PDB entry 6Z5R | electron microscopy, 2.80 A resolution | chains H and L of the 35 polymer chains in the assembly

# Chain H
Name: H subunit of photosynthetic reaction center complex
Source organism: Rhodopseudomonas palustris (strain ATCC BAA-98 / CGA009)
UniProtKB: A0A4Z9 (A0A4Z9_RHOPA); residue numbers follow UniProt; this construct covers 1-255
Sequence (255 residues; each row starts with the number of its first residue):
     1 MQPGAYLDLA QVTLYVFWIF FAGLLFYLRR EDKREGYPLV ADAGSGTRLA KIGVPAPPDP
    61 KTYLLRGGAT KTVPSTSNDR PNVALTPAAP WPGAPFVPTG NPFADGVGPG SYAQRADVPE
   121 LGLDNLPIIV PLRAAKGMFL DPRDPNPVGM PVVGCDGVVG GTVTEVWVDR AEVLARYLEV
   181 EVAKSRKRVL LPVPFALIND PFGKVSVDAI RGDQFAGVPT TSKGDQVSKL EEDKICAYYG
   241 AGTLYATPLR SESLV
Not modelled in the structure: 248-255
Residues lining bound ligands:
  - 6PL ((4S,7R)-4-hydroxy-N,N,N-trimethyl-9-oxo-7-[(palmitoyloxy)methyl]-3,5,8-trioxa-4-phosphahexacosan-1-aminium 4-oxide), molecule 1: Met1, Pro3, Leu9, Val12, Thr13, Val16, Phe17
  - 6PL, molecule 2: Tyr6, Gln11, Leu14, Tyr15, Trp18, Phe21, Ala22, Leu25

# Chain L
Name: Reaction center protein L chain
Source organism: Rhodopseudomonas palustris (strain ATCC BAA-98 / CGA009)
UniProtKB: O83005 (RCEL_RHOPA); numbering as in UniProt (aligned over 1-277)
Sequence (277 residues; numbered 1 to 277; the number before each row is that of its first residue):
     1 MAMLSFEKKY RVRGGTLIGG DLFDFWVGPF YVGIFGVMTV FFALIGIALI AWNTALGPTW
    61 NLWQISVNPP DAKYGLGFAP LAEGGIWQWV SICATGAFVT WALREVEICR KLGIGFHVPF
   121 AFSFAIFAYV TLVVIRPVLM GSWSYGFPYG IFTHLDWVSN TGYSYGQFHY NPAHMIAITF
   181 FFTTCLALAL HGGLVLSALN PDRGEPVKSP EHENTVFRDL VGYSIGTIGI HRLGLFLALS
   241 AVFFSAVCMI ISGPVLAEGG SWPDWWNWWR NLPIWNP
Not modelled in the structure: 1
Bound ions: Fe ion: His191, His231 (shared with 3 residues of chain M)
Residues lining bound ligands:
  - 6PL ((4S,7R)-4-hydroxy-N,N,N-trimethyl-9-oxo-7-[(palmitoyloxy)methyl]-3,5,8-trioxa-4-phosphahexacosan-1-aminium 4-oxide), molecule 1: Phe25, Trp26, Val27, Gly28, Val40, Ala43, Leu44, Ile47
  - 6PL, molecule 2: Leu44, Ile47, Ala48, Ile50, Ala51, Pro58, Trp60, Asn61, Leu62, Ile65, Tyr149, Gly150, Ile151
  - 6PL, molecule 3: Thr59, Asn61, Leu62, Trp63
  - bacteriochlorophyll a (BCL), molecule 1: Ile47, Tyr129, Leu132, Phe147, Ile151, Phe152, His154, Leu155, Val158
  - bacteriochlorophyll a (BCL), molecule 2: Phe98, Phe122, Ala125, Ile126, Ala128, Tyr129, Leu132, Trp157, Val158, Ser159, Thr161, Gly162, Tyr163, Phe168, His169, His174, Ala177, Ile178, Phe181, Phe182, Val242, Ser245, Ala246, Met249
  - bacteriochlorophyll a (BCL), molecule 3: Val158, Tyr163, Phe182
  - bacteriochlorophyll a (BCL), molecule 4: His169, Met175, Ile178, Thr179, Phe182, Thr183, Leu186, Val221, Tyr223
  - bacteriopheophytin a (BPH), molecule 1: Thr39, Phe42, Ala43, Gly46, Cys93, Ala94, Ala97, Phe98, Trp101, Glu105, Val118, Ala121, Phe122, Phe124, Ala125, Tyr129, Phe147, Pro148, Tyr149, Gly150, Ile151, His154, Phe181, Ala238, Leu239, Val242
  - bacteriopheophytin a (BPH), molecule 2: Phe182, Cys185, Leu186, Ala189, Leu190, Leu220, Val221
  - phosphatidylglycerol (PGT; (1S)-2-{[{[(2R)-2,3-dihydroxypropyl]oxy}(hydroxy)phosphoryl]oxy}-1-[(palmitoyloxy)methyl]ethyl stearate), molecule 1: Leu76, Ser123, Phe124, Phe127, Val138, Leu139
  - phosphatidylglycerol (PGT), molecule 2: Leu139, Ile250, Pro254, Val255
  - ubiquinone-10 (U10), molecule 1: Phe30, Tyr31, Val32, Gly36, Val37, Val40, Trp101, Arg104
  - ubiquinone-10 (U10), molecule 2: Phe78, Trp87, Gln88, Ser91, Ile92, Thr95, Val133, Val134, Trp143
  - ubiquinone-10 (U10), molecule 3: Phe124, Phe180, Thr183, Leu186, Ala187, Leu190, His191, Leu194, Glu213, Asn214, Phe217, Tyr223, Ser224, Ile225, Gly226, Thr227, Ile230, Leu233, Phe236, Leu237, Ser240, Phe243, Phe244
  - ubiquinone-10 (U10), molecule 4: Met175, Thr179, Trp266, Trp268, Trp269
UniProt features mapped onto this chain:
  - binding site ((7R,8Z)-bacteriochlorophyll b): His154, His174
  - binding site (Fe cation): His191, His231
  - binding site (a ubiquinone): Phe217
What the authors report for this chain:
  - binding site for ubiquinone-10: Gln88, Ser91, Trp143, Phe217, Trp269

# Chain H / chain L interface
Pairs across the interface - 55 pairs, chain H then chain L:
  Gly36(H) - Leu4(L)
  Gly36(H) - Ser5(L)  hydrogen bond (backbone-backbone)
  Leu39(H) - Met3(L)
  Leu39(H) - Leu4(L)  hydrophobic
  Val40(H) - Ala2(L)  hydrogen bond (backbone-backbone)
  Val40(H) - Met3(L)  hydrogen bond (backbone-backbone)
  Val40(H) - Leu4(L)
  Val40(H) - Ser5(L)
  Ala41(H) - Ala2(L)
  Asp42(H) - Ala2(L)
  Lys61(H) - Asn200(L)  hydrogen bond
  Tyr63(H) - Leu199(L)
  Tyr63(H) - Val207(L)  hydrophobic
  Leu64(H) - Glu205(L)
  Leu64(H) - Pro206(L)
  Leu64(H) - Val207(L)  hydrogen bond (backbone-backbone)
  Leu65(H) - Pro206(L)
  Arg66(H) - Pro206(L)
  Asp79(H) - Ser5(L)  hydrogen bond
  Asp79(H) - Lys9(L)  hydrogen bond (backbone-side chain)
  Arg80(H) - Lys9(L)
  Pro81(H) - Lys8(L)
  Val83(H) - Lys9(L)
  Leu85(H) - Lys8(L)
  Leu85(H) - Lys9(L)
  Leu85(H) - Val12(L)  hydrophobic
  Trp91(H) - Phe25(L)  hydrophobic
  Gly93(H) - Phe25(L)
  Gly93(H) - Trp26(L)  hydrogen bond (backbone-backbone)
  Pro95(H) - Arg11(L)
  Pro95(H) - Val12(L)
  Pro95(H) - Arg13(L)
  Pro95(H) - Asp24(L)
  Pro95(H) - Trp26(L)  hydrophobic
  Phe96(H) - Lys8(L)
  Phe96(H) - Arg11(L)  hydrogen bond (backbone-backbone)
  Phe96(H) - Val12(L)
  Phe96(H) - Arg13(L)  hydrogen bond (backbone-backbone)
  Val97(H) - Arg13(L)
  Val107(H) - Lys9(L)
  Gly108(H) - Lys9(L)  hydrogen bond (backbone-backbone)
  Gly108(H) - Tyr10(L)
  Gly108(H) - Val12(L)
  Pro109(H) - Lys111(L)
  Pro109(H) - Leu112(L)
  Ser111(H) - Lys9(L)
  Ser111(H) - Tyr10(L)
  Tyr112(H) - Lys9(L)
  Leu123(H) - Glu211(L)
  Leu123(H) - His212(L)
  Ala171(H) - Glu211(L)
  Glu172(H) - Pro210(L)
  Glu172(H) - Thr227(L)
  Thr243(H) - Gly113(L)
  Tyr245(H) - Val12(L)
Other interface residues (no listed pair), chain H (36 interface residues in all): Tyr37, Pro38, Lys51, Asn78, Pro92, Leu244
Other interface residues (no listed pair), chain L (32 interface residues in all): Phe6, Gly14, Gly15, Arg110, Gly204, Ser209, Asn214

# Overview
Chain H and chain L form an interface of 36 and 32 residues respectively, with 11 hydrogen bonds. Among the
polar pairs are Lys61(H)-Asn200(L), Asp79(H)-Ser5(L) and Asp79(H)-Lys9(L). Chain H binds compound 6PL. The
paper reports a binding site for ubiquinone-10 at Gln88(L), Ser91(L) and Trp143(L) among others.
Chain H is H subunit of photosynthetic reaction center complex and chain L is Reaction center protein L chain,
both from Rhodopseudomonas palustris (strain ATCC BAA-98 / CGA009); the structure, RC-LH1(16) complex from
Rhodopseudomonas palustris, was determined by electron microscopy (same publication as 6Z5S).
